Entry 4HVA (X-ray diffraction, 2.07 A resolution); this record covers chains A and B of the 4 polymer chains in the assembly.

Chain A:
Protein: Caspase-6
Organism: Homo sapiens
Notes: EC 3.4.22.59
UniProt: P55212 (CASP6_HUMAN); numbering as in UniProt; present here: 24-174, 189-293
Amino-acid sequence (265 residues; row label = number of the first residue in the row; note: 14 numbers in that range are skipped by the numbering (no residue carries them; nothing is unmodelled there)):
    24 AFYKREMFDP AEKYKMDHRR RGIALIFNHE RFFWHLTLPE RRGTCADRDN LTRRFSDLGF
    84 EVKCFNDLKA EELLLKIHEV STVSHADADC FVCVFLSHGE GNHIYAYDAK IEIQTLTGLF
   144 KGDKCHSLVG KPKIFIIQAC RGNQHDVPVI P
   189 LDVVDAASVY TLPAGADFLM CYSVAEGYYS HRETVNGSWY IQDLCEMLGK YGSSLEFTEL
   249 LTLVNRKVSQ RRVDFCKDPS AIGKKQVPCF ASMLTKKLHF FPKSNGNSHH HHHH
Not modelled in the structure: 24-30, 189-197, 292-302
Sequence notes: expression tag (294-302)
Small-molecule neighbours: 4HV (N-[(2R)-1-(3-cyanophenyl)-3-hydroxypropan-2-yl]-5-(3,4-dimethoxyphenyl)furan-3-carboxamide): Leu61, Pro62, His121, Gly122, Glu123, Tyr128, His168, Tyr217, His219, Val261, Cys264, Lys265, Asp266, Ala269
What the authors report for this chain:
  - catalytic residues: His121, Cys163
  - binding site for 4HV: His121, His168, His219, Arg220, Cys264, Ala269
  - conformationally variable residues (loop rearrangement): Val261 to Gly271
  - specificity-determining residues: Cys264, Ala269

Chain B:
Protein: Caspase-6
Organism: Homo sapiens
Notes: EC 3.4.22.59
UniProt: P55212 (CASP6_HUMAN); numbering as in UniProt; present here: 24-175, 190-293
Amino-acid sequence (265 residues; each row starts with the number of its first residue; note: 14 numbers in that range are skipped by the numbering (no residue carries them; nothing is unmodelled there)):
    24 AFYKREMFDP AEKYKMDHRR RGIALIFNHE RFFWHLTLPE RRGTCADRDN LTRRFSDLGF
    84 EVKCFNDLKA EELLLKIHEV STVSHADADC FVCVFLSHGE GNHIYAYDAK IEIQTLTGLF
   144 KGDKCHSLVG KPKIFIIQAC RGNQHDVPVI PL
   190 DVVDAASVYT LPAGADFLMC YSVAEGYYSH RETVNGSWYI QDLCEMLGKY GSSLEFTELL
   250 TLVNRKVSQR RVDFCKDPSA IGKKQVPCFA SMLTKKLHFF PKSNGNSHHH HHH
Not modelled in the structure: 24-29, 190-196, 292-302
Sequence notes: expression tag (294-302)
Small-molecule neighbours: 4HV (N-[(2R)-1-(3-cyanophenyl)-3-hydroxypropan-2-yl]-5-(3,4-dimethoxyphenyl)furan-3-carboxamide): Leu61, Pro62, His121, Gly122, Glu123, Tyr128, His168, Tyr217, His219, Val261, Cys264, Lys265, Asp266, Ala269
What the authors report for this chain:
  - catalytic residues: His121, Cys163
  - binding site for 4HV: His121, His168, His219, Arg220, Cys264, Ala269
  - specificity-determining residues: Cys264, Ala269

Chain A / chain B interface:
Contacting residue pairs (108):
  Phe31(A) - Leu251(B)  hydrophobic
  Phe31(A) - Arg254(B)
  Phe31(A) - Lys255(B)
  Asp32(A) - Arg254(B)  hydrogen bond (backbone-side chain)
  Pro33(A) - Tyr239(B)
  Pro33(A) - Leu251(B)
  Glu35(A) - Arg254(B)  salt bridge
  Lys144(A) - Tyr216(B)  hydrogen bond
  Gly145(A) - Val172(B)
  Asp146(A) - Val172(B)
  Val152(A) - Val172(B)  hydrophobic
  Val152(A) - Ile173(B)
  Val152(A) - Pro174(B)  hydrophobic
  Gln167(A) - Gln137(B)
  Asp169(A) - Pro201(B)
  Asp169(A) - Ala202(B)  hydrogen bond (side chain-backbone)
  Asp169(A) - Gly203(B)  hydrogen bond (side chain-backbone)
  Val170(A) - Leu200(B)
  Val170(A) - Pro201(B)
  Val170(A) - Ala202(B)  hydrogen bond (backbone-backbone)
  Pro171(A) - Thr199(B)
  Pro171(A) - Leu200(B)
  Val172(A) - Gly145(B)
  Val172(A) - Asp146(B)
  Val172(A) - Val152(B)  hydrophobic
  Val172(A) - Thr199(B)
  Val172(A) - Leu200(B)  hydrogen bond (backbone-backbone)
  Ile173(A) - His149(B)  hydrogen bond (backbone-side chain)
  Ile173(A) - Val152(B)
  Pro174(A) - Val152(B)  hydrophobic
  Pro174(A) - Leu200(B)  hydrophobic
  Tyr198(A) - Gln258(B)
  Thr199(A) - Pro171(B)
  Thr199(A) - Val172(B)
  Thr199(A) - Ser257(B)
  Thr199(A) - Lys273(B)  hydrogen bond
  Leu200(A) - Val170(B)
  Leu200(A) - Pro171(B)
  Leu200(A) - Val172(B)  hydrogen bond (backbone-backbone)
  Leu200(A) - Pro174(B)  hydrophobic
  Leu200(A) - Ser257(B)
  Leu200(A) - Lys273(B)
  Pro201(A) - Asp169(B)
  Pro201(A) - Val170(B)
  Pro201(A) - Ser257(B)
  Pro201(A) - Lys273(B)
  Pro201(A) - Gln274(B)
  Pro201(A) - Val275(B)
  Ala202(A) - Asp169(B)  hydrogen bond (backbone-side chain)
  Ala202(A) - Val170(B)  hydrogen bond (backbone-backbone)
  Gly203(A) - Asp169(B)  hydrogen bond (backbone-side chain)
  Gly203(A) - Val275(B)
  Ala204(A) - Val275(B)
  Ala213(A) - Met281(B)  hydrophobic
  Tyr216(A) - Lys144(B)  hydrogen bond
  Met235(A) - Phe31(B)  hydrophobic
  Tyr239(A) - Pro33(B)
  Glu247(A) - Lys285(B)  salt bridge
  Thr250(A) - Leu282(B)
  Thr250(A) - Thr283(B)
  Thr250(A) - Lys284(B)
  Leu251(A) - Phe31(B)  hydrophobic
  Leu251(A) - Pro33(B)
  Asn253(A) - Ser280(B)  hydrogen bond (side chain-backbone)
  Asn253(A) - Met281(B)
  Asn253(A) - Leu282(B)  hydrogen bond (side chain-backbone)
  Arg254(A) - Phe31(B)
  Arg254(A) - Asp32(B)  hydrogen bond (side chain-backbone)
  Arg254(A) - Glu35(B)  salt bridge
  Arg254(A) - Thr283(B)  hydrogen bond (side chain-backbone)
  Arg254(A) - Lys284(B)
  Lys255(A) - Phe31(B)
  Ser257(A) - Thr199(B)
  Ser257(A) - Leu200(B)
  Ser257(A) - Pro201(B)
  Ser257(A) - Thr283(B)
  Gln258(A) - Tyr198(B)
  Lys273(A) - Thr199(B)  hydrogen bond
  Lys273(A) - Leu200(B)
  Lys273(A) - Pro201(B)
  Gln274(A) - Pro201(B)
  Val275(A) - Pro201(B)
  Val275(A) - Gly203(B)
  Val275(A) - Ala204(B)
  Val275(A) - Met281(B)
  Pro276(A) - Met281(B)
  Cys277(A) - Ser280(B)
  Cys277(A) - Met281(B)  hydrophobic
  Phe278(A) - Phe278(B)
  Phe278(A) - Ala279(B)
  Phe278(A) - Ser280(B)  hydrogen bond (backbone-backbone)
  Ala279(A) - Cys277(B)  hydrophobic
  Ala279(A) - Phe278(B)
  Ser280(A) - Asn253(B)  hydrogen bond (backbone-side chain)
  Ser280(A) - Cys277(B)
  Ser280(A) - Phe278(B)  hydrogen bond (backbone-backbone)
  Met281(A) - Ala213(B)  hydrophobic
  Met281(A) - Asn253(B)
  Met281(A) - Val275(B)
  Met281(A) - Pro276(B)
  Met281(A) - Cys277(B)  hydrophobic
  Leu282(A) - Thr250(B)
  Leu282(A) - Asn253(B)  hydrogen bond (backbone-side chain)
  Thr283(A) - Thr250(B)
  Thr283(A) - Arg254(B)  hydrogen bond (backbone-side chain)
  Thr283(A) - Ser257(B)
  Lys284(A) - Thr250(B)
  Lys285(A) - Glu247(B)  salt bridge
Other interface residues (no listed pair), chain A (48 interface residues in all): Gln137
Other interface residues (no listed pair), chain B (49 interface residues in all): Gln167, Met235

In short:
48 residues of chain A and 49 residues of chain B are in contact; the contacts include 23 hydrogen bonds and 4
salt bridges. Polar contacts include Glu35(A)-Arg254(B), Glu247(A)-Lys285(B) and Asp32(A)-Arg254(B). The paper
reports catalytic residues His121(A), Cys163(A) and His121(B) among others; a binding site for 4HV at
His121(A), His168(A) and His121(B) among others.
Both chains are Caspase-6 (Homo sapiens). Entry 4HVA (Mechanistic and Structural Understanding of
Uncompetitive Inhibitors of Caspase-6) was determined by X-ray diffraction.
